PDB entry 3RYB | X-ray diffraction, 1.50 A resolution | chains A and B

Chain A:
Molecule: Oligopeptide-binding protein oppA
Organism: Lactococcus lactis
Reference sequence: A2RJ53 (A2RJ53_LACLM); residues 2-578 here correspond to UniProt positions 24-600 (UniProt number = residue number + 22)
Chain sequence (590 residues; each row starts with the number of its first residue):
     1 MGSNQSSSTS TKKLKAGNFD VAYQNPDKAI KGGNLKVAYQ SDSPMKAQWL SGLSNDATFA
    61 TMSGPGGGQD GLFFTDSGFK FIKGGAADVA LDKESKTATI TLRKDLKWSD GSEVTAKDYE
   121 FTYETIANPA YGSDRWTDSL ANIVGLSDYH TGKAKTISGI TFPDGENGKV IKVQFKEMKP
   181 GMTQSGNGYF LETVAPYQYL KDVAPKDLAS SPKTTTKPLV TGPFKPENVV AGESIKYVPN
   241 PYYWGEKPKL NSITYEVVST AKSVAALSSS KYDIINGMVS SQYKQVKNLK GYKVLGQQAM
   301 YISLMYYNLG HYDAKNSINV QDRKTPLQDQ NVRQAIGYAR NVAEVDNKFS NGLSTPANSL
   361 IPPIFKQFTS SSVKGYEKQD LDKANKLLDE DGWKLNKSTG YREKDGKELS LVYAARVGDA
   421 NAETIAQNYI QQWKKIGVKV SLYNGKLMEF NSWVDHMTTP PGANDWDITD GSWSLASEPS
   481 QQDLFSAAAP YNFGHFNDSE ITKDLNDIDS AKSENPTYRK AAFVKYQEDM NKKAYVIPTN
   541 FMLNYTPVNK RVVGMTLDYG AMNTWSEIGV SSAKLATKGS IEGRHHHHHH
Disordered / not traced: 1-12, 576-590
Differences from the reference sequence: initiating methionine (1); expression tag (579-590)

Chain B:
Molecule: Oligopeptide
Chain sequence (9 residues; each row starts with the number of its first residue):
     1 SLSQSLSQS

How chain A and chain B interact:
Residue-residue contacts (51):
  S41(A) - Q8(B)  hydrogen bond
  D42(A) - Q8(B)
  S43(A) - Q8(B)
  N55(A) - S5(B)
  N55(A) - L6(B)  hydrogen bond (backbone-backbone)
  D56(A) - S5(B)
  D56(A) - L6(B)
  A57(A) - S5(B)
  A57(A) - L6(B)  hydrogen bond (backbone-backbone)
  A57(A) - S7(B)
  T58(A) - Q8(B)  hydrogen bond
  G71(A) - L2(B)
  R135(A) - S3(B)
  R135(A) - Q4(B)  hydrogen bond (side chain-backbone)
  R135(A) - S5(B)
  S185(A) - L2(B)
  G186(A) - L2(B)
  E192(A) - L2(B)
  T193(A) - L2(B)
  V279(A) - S9(B)
  M300(A) - S1(B)
  Y301(A) - S7(B)
  Y301(A) - S9(B)  hydrogen bond (side chain-backbone)
  R416(A) - S7(B)
  R416(A) - Q8(B)
  F450(A) - L6(B)
  F450(A) - S7(B)
  F450(A) - Q8(B)
  W453(A) - L6(B)  hydrophobic
  V454(A) - L6(B)  hydrophobic
  S472(A) - L6(B)
  S472(A) - S7(B)  hydrogen bond
  S472(A) - S9(B)  hydrogen bond (side chain-backbone)
  W473(A) - Q4(B)
  W473(A) - S5(B)
  W473(A) - L6(B)  hydrophobic
  W473(A) - S7(B)
  S474(A) - S1(B)
  S474(A) - S3(B)
  S474(A) - Q4(B)
  S474(A) - S5(B)  hydrogen bond (backbone-backbone)
  L475(A) - S1(B)  hydrogen bond (backbone-side chain)
  L475(A) - Q4(B)
  A476(A) - S1(B)
  A476(A) - S3(B)
  A476(A) - Q4(B)  hydrogen bond (backbone-side chain)
  S477(A) - S1(B)  hydrogen bond (backbone-backbone)
  S480(A) - Q4(B)
  L484(A) - Q4(B)
  Y491(A) - Q4(B)
  F493(A) - L6(B)  hydrophobic
Interface residues without a listed pair, chain A (36 interface residues in all): Y39, S51, A60, V417, T458, D483

In short:
The interface between chain A and chain B involves 36 residues on one side and 9 on the other, with 12
hydrogen bonds. Polar pairs include S41(A)-Q8(B), T58(A)-Q8(B) and R135(A)-Q4(B).
Chain A is Oligopeptide-binding protein oppA (Lactococcus lactis) and chain B is Oligopeptide; the structure,
Lactococcal OppA complexed with SLSQSLSQS, was determined by X-ray diffraction (same publication as 3RYA).
